Entry 7Q69 (X-ray diffraction, 1.85 A resolution); this record covers chains A and B.

Chain A (and B):
Name: Thioredoxin domain-containing protein
Organism: Chaetomium thermophilum (strain DSM 1495 / CBS 144.50 / IMI 039719)
Notes: chain B of this document is another copy of the same molecule, construct and numbering; everything in this record applies to it too
UniProt: G0S1P8 (G0S1P8_CHATD); residue numbers follow UniProt; this construct covers 1-172
Amino-acid sequence (174 residues; numbered -1 to 172; the number before each row is that of its first residue; numbers below 1 keep their minus sign (Gly-1 is residue -1)):
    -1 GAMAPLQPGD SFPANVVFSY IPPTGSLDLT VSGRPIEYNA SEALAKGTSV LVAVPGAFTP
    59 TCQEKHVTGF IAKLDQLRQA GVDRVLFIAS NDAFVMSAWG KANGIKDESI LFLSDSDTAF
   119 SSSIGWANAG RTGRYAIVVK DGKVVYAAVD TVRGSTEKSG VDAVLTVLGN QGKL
Differences from the reference sequence: expression tag (-1 to 0); engineered mutation Ser30 (Cys in G0S1P8)
Swiss-Prot annotation at these positions:
  - active site: Cys60 (Cysteine sulfenic acid (-SOH) intermediate)
  - modified residue: Cys60 (Cysteine persulfide)
  - cross-link (Glycyl lysine isopeptide (Lys-Gly)): Lys44 (interchain with G-Cter in URM1), Lys63 (interchain with G-Cter in URM1), Lys99 (interchain with G-Cter in URM1), Lys141 (interchain with G-Cter in URM1), Lys156 (interchain with G-Cter in URM1), Lys171 (interchain with G-Cter in URM1)
From the paper describing this entry:
  - self-association interface (contacts with another copy of this molecule): Phe56
  - conformationally variable residues (loop rearrangement): Ser30, Cys60
  - catalytic residues: Cys60

Interface between chain A and chain B:
Residue-residue contacts (31):
  Leu27(A) with Leu27(B), hydrophobic
  Thr28(A) with Gln61(B); Glu62(B)
  Ser30(A) with Phe56(B), hydrogen bond (side chain-backbone); Thr57(B); Pro58(B); Gln61(B); Glu62(B), hydrogen bond (backbone-side chain)
  Gly31(A) with Pro58(B)
  Ala55(A) with Val93(B)
  Phe56(A) with Leu27(B); Ser30(B), hydrogen bond (backbone-side chain); Phe92(B); Ala96(B), hydrophobic
  Thr57(A) with Phe92(B)
  Pro58(A) with Ser30(B); Phe92(B)
  Gln61(A) with Thr28(B)
  Glu62(A) with Ser30(B)
  Asn89(A) with Val93(B)
  Asp90(A) with Arg129(B), salt bridge
  Phe92(A) with Phe56(B); Thr57(B); Pro58(B)
  Val93(A) with Ala55(B); Asn89(B); Val93(B), hydrophobic
  Ala96(A) with Phe56(B), hydrophobic
  Ala100(A) with Leu27(B), hydrophobic; Thr28(B)
  Arg129(A) with Asp90(B), salt bridge
Other interface residues (no listed pair), chain A (19 interface residues in all): Val29, Asn101
Other interface residues (no listed pair), chain B (16 interface residues in all): Ala100

In short:
19 residues of chain A face 16 of chain B across their interface, with 3 hydrogen bonds and 2 salt bridges.
Polar contacts include Asp90(A)-Arg129(B), Ser30(A)-Phe56(B) and Ser30(A)-Glu62(B). UniProt lists active-site
residue Cys60(A) on chain A. The paper reports the catalytic residue Cys60(A); conformational variability at
Ser30(A) and Cys60(A).
Chain A and chain B are both Thioredoxin domain-containing protein (Chaetomium thermophilum (strain DSM 1495 /
CBS 144.50 / IMI 039719)); the structure, Crystal structure of Chaetomium thermophilum C30S Ahp1 in the
pre-reaction state, was determined by X-ray diffraction (same publication as 7Q68, 7Q5N and 7Q6A).
